6OZ8 - chains A and B of the 4 polymer chains in the assembly; structure by X-ray diffraction, 2.70 A resolution.

== Chain A ==
Molecule: Aspartate 1 decarboxylase beta chain
Organism: Mycobacterium tuberculosis (strain ATCC 25618 / H37Rv)
UniProt: P9WIL3 (PAND_MYCTU); numbering as in UniProt (aligned over 1-24)
Amino-acid sequence (24 residues; each row starts with the number of its first residue):
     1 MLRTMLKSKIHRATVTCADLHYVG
Reported in the primary citation:
  - mutagenesis - H21R (0.184 (0.003) s-1): decreased catalytic activity

== Chain B ==
Molecule: Aspartate 1 decarboxylase alpha chain
Organism: Mycobacterium tuberculosis (strain ATCC 25618 / H37Rv)
Notes: EC 4.1.1.11
UniProt: P9WIL3 (PAND_MYCTU); residue numbers follow UniProt; this construct covers 25-139
Amino-acid sequence (123 residues; each row starts with the number of its first residue):
    25 XVTIDADLMDAADLLEGEQVTIVDIDNGARLVTYAITGERGSGVIGINGA
    75 AAHLVHPGDLVILIAYATMDDARARTYQPRIVFVDAYNKPIDMGHDPAFV
   125 PENAGELLDPRLGVGLEHHHHHH
Unresolved in the structure: 116-147
Sequence notes: conflict PYR_25 (Ser in P9WIL3); expression tag (140-147)
Modified residues: PYR (pyruvic acid) at position 25
Reported in the primary citation:
  - mutagenesis - R54A: abolished catalytic activity

== How chain A and chain B interact ==
Pairs across the interface - 88 pairs, chain A then chain B:
  Met1(A) - Asp94(B)
  Met1(A) - Asp95(B)  hydrogen bond (backbone-backbone)
  Leu2(A) - Thr92(B)
  Leu2(A) - Met93(B)
  Arg3(A) - Ala91(B)
  Arg3(A) - Thr92(B)
  Arg3(A) - Met93(B)  hydrogen bond (backbone-backbone)
  Arg3(A) - Asp95(B)  salt bridge
  Arg3(A) - Ala98(B)
  Arg3(A) - Arg99(B)
  Thr4(A) - Tyr90(B)
  Thr4(A) - Ala91(B)
  Met5(A) - Tyr90(B)
  Met5(A) - Ala91(B)  hydrogen bond (backbone-backbone)
  Met5(A) - Met93(B)  hydrophobic
  Met5(A) - Ala98(B)
  Leu6(A) - Ile88(B)  hydrophobic
  Leu6(A) - Ala89(B)
  Leu6(A) - Tyr90(B)
  Leu6(A) - Tyr101(B)
  Leu6(A) - Pro103(B)
  Lys7(A) - Asp37(B)  hydrogen bond (side chain-backbone)
  Lys7(A) - Glu42(B)  salt bridge
  Lys7(A) - Ala89(B)  hydrogen bond (backbone-backbone)
  Lys7(A) - Ala91(B)
  Lys7(A) - Tyr101(B)
  Lys7(A) - Pro103(B)
  Lys7(A) - Arg104(B)  hydrogen bond (backbone-backbone)
  Ser8(A) - Ala36(B)  hydrogen bond (side chain-backbone)
  Ser8(A) - Asp37(B)
  Ser8(A) - Leu38(B)
  Ser8(A) - Leu87(B)
  Ser8(A) - Ile88(B)
  Ser8(A) - Ala89(B)  hydrogen bond (backbone-backbone)
  Ser8(A) - Arg104(B)
  Lys9(A) - Ile86(B)
  Lys9(A) - Leu87(B)
  Lys9(A) - Arg104(B)  hydrogen bond (backbone-backbone)
  Lys9(A) - Ile105(B)
  Lys9(A) - Val106(B)  hydrogen bond (backbone-backbone)
  Ile10(A) - Ala36(B)  hydrophobic
  Ile10(A) - Ile86(B)
  Ile10(A) - Leu87(B)  hydrogen bond (backbone-backbone)
  Ile10(A) - Val106(B)
  His11(A) - Ile86(B)
  His11(A) - Val106(B)  hydrogen bond (backbone-backbone)
  His11(A) - Val108(B)
  Arg12(A) - Ile49(B)
  Arg12(A) - Leu84(B)
  Arg12(A) - Val85(B)  hydrogen bond (backbone-backbone)
  Arg12(A) - Val108(B)
  Ala13(A) - Asp83(B)
  Ala13(A) - Leu84(B)
  Ala13(A) - Val85(B)  hydrogen bond (backbone-backbone)
  Ala13(A) - Val108(B)  hydrophobic
  Ala13(A) - Asn112(B)
  Thr14(A) - Ile69(B)
  Thr14(A) - Asp83(B)
  Thr14(A) - Leu84(B)
  Thr14(A) - Ala110(B)
  Thr14(A) - Asn112(B)  hydrogen bond (backbone-side chain)
  Val15(A) - Ile69(B)
  Val15(A) - Ile71(B)  hydrophobic
  Val15(A) - Val79(B)  hydrophobic
  Val15(A) - His80(B)
  Val15(A) - Pro81(B)
  Val15(A) - Gly82(B)  hydrogen bond (backbone-backbone)
  Val15(A) - Asp83(B)  hydrogen bond (backbone-backbone)
  Val15(A) - Val85(B)  hydrophobic
  Thr16(A) - Gly67(B)
  Thr16(A) - Val68(B)
  Thr16(A) - Ile69(B)  hydrogen bond (backbone-backbone)
  Thr16(A) - Asn112(B)
  Cys17(A) - Val68(B)  hydrophobic
  Cys17(A) - Ile69(B)
  Cys17(A) - Gly70(B)
  Cys17(A) - Ile71(B)  hydrogen bond (backbone-backbone)
  Cys17(A) - Pro81(B)
  Ala18(A) - Ile71(B)
  Ala18(A) - Pro81(B)
  Asp19(A) - Ile71(B)  hydrogen bond (backbone-backbone)
  Asp19(A) - Asn72(B)
  Asp19(A) - Gly73(B)  hydrogen bond (backbone-backbone)
  Leu20(A) - Gly73(B)
  Leu20(A) - Ala76(B)  hydrophobic
  Leu20(A) - His77(B)
  Tyr22(A) - Ile60(B)
  Tyr22(A) - Asn72(B)
Also at the interface, not in a pair above, chain B (45 interface residues in all): Ile28, Leu32, Phe107

== Summary ==
The interface between chain A and chain B involves 21 residues on one side and 45 on the other; the contacts
include 21 hydrogen bonds and 2 salt bridges. Polar pairs include Arg3(A)-Asp95(B), Lys7(A)-Glu42(B) and
Lys7(A)-Asp37(B). The paper reports that H21R of chain A reduces catalytic activity; R54A of chain B abolishes
catalytic activity.
Chain A is Aspartate 1 decarboxylase beta chain and chain B is Aspartate 1 decarboxylase alpha chain, both
from Mycobacterium tuberculosis (strain ATCC 25618 / H37Rv); the structure, Crystal structure of Mtb aspartate
decarboxylase in active form, was determined by X-ray diffraction, deposited together with 6OYY, 6P02 and
6P1Y.
